Entry 6MMW (electron microscopy, 6.20 A resolution (low resolution: residue-level contacts below are approximate; hydrogen-bond / salt-bridge calls are withheld)); this record covers chains C and D of the 4 polymer chains in the assembly.

# Chain C
Protein: Glutamate receptor ionotropic, NMDA 1
From: Rattus norvegicus
UniProtKB: P35439 (NMDZ1_RAT), isoform P35439-5; residue numbers follow UniProt; this construct covers 1-838
Amino-acid sequence (838 residues; numbered 1 to 838; the number before each row is that of its first residue):
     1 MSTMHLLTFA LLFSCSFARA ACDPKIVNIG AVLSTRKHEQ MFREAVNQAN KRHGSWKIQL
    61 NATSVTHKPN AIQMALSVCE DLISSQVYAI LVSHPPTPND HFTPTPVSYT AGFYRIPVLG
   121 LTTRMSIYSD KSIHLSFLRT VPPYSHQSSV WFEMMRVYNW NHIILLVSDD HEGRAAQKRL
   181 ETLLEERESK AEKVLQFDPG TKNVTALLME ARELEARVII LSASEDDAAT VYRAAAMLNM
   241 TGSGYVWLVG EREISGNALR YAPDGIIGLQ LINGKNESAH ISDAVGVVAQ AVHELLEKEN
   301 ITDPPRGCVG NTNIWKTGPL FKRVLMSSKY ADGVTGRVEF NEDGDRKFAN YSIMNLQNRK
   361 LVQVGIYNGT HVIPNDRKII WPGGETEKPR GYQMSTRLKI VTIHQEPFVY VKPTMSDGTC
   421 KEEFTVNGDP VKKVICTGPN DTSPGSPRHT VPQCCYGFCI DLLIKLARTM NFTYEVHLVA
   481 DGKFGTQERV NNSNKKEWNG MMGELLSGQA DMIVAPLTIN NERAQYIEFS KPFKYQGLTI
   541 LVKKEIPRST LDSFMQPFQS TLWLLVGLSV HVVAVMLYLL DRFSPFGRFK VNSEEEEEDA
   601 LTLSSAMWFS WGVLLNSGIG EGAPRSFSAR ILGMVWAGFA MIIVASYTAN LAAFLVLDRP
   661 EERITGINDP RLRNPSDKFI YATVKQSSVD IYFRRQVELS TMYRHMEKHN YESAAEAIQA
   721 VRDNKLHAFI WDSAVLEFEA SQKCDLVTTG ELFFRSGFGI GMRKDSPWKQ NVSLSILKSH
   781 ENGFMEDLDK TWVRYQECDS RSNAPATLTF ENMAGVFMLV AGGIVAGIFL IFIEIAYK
Not modelled in the structure: 1-24, 545-559, 586-600, 618-626, 798-806
Curated features (UniProtKB/Swiss-Prot):
  - region: Leu603 to Pro624 (Pore-forming)
  - binding site (glycine): Pro516, Thr518, Arg523, Ser688, Asp732
  - glycosylation (N-linked (GlcNAc...) asparagine): Asn61, Asn203, Asn239, Asn276, Asn300, Asn350, Asn368, Asn440, Asn471, Asn491, Asn674, Asn771
Disulfide bonds: Cys420-Cys454, Cys436-Cys455
Covalently attached groups: N-acetylglucosamine (NAG) linked to Asn61, Asn203, Asn239, Asn276, Asn300, Asn350, Asn368, Asn440, Asn471, Asn491, Asn771

# Chain D
Protein: Glutamate receptor ionotropic, NMDA 2A
From: Rattus norvegicus
UniProtKB: Q00959 (NMDE1_RAT); residues 1-837 here = UniProt positions 1-837
Amino-acid sequence (837 residues; numbered 1 to 837; the number before each row is that of its first residue):
     1 MGRLGYWTLL VLPALLVWRD PAQNAAAEKG PPALNIAVLL GHSHDVTERE LRNLWGPEQA
    61 TGLPLDVNVV ALLMNRTDPK SLITHVCDLM SGARIHGLVF GDDTDQEAVA QMLDFISSQT
   121 FIPILGIAGG ASMIMADKDP TSTFFQFGAS IQQQATVMLK IMQDYDWHVF SLVTTIFPGY
   181 RDFISFIKTT VDNSFVGWDM QNVITLDTSF EDAKTQVQLK KIHSSVILLY CSKDEAVLIL
   241 SEARSLGLTG YDFFWIVPSL VSGNTELIPK EFPSGLISVS YDDWDYSLEA RVRDGLGILT
   301 TAASSMLEKF SYIPEAKASC YGQAEKPETP LHTLHQFMVN VTWDGKDLSF TEEGYQVHPR
   361 LVVIVLNKDR EWEKVGKWEN QTLSLRHAVW PRYKSFSDCE PDDNHLSIVT LEEAPFVIVE
   421 DIDPLTETCV RNTVPCRKFV KINNSTNEGM NVKKCCKGFC IDILKKLSRT VKFTYDLYLV
   481 TNGKHGKKVN NVWNGMIGEV VYQRAVMAVG SLTINEERSE VVDFSVPFVE TGISVMVSRS
   541 NGTVSPSAFL EPFSASVWVM MFVMLLIVSA IAVFVFEYFS PVGYNRNLAK GKAPHGPSFT
   601 IGKAIWLLWG LVFNNSVPVQ NPKGTTSKIM VSVWAFFAVI FLASYTANLA AFMIQEEFVD
   661 QVTGLSDKKF QRPHDYSPPF RFGTVPAGST ERNIRNNYPY MHQYMTRFNQ RGVEDALVSL
   721 KTGKLDAFIY DAAVLNYKAG RDEGCKLVTI GSGYIFATTG YGIALQKGSP WKRQIDLALL
   781 QFVGDGEMEE LETLWLTGIC HNEKNEVMSS QLDIDNMAGV FYMLAAAMAL SLITFIW
Not modelled in the structure: 1-33, 539-554, 580-597, 801-808
Sequence notes: engineered mutation Ala128 (His in Q00959), Ala687 (Asn in Q00959); conflict Thr758 (Ser in Q00959)
Disulfide bonds: Cys87-Cys320, Cys429-Cys455, Cys745-Cys800
Covalently attached groups: N-acetylglucosamine (NAG) linked to Asn75, Asn340, Asn380, Asn443, Asn444

# Interface between chain C and chain D
Contacting residue pairs - 87 pairs, chain C then chain D:
  Pro69(C) - Gln323(D)
  Pro69(C) - Glu325(D)
  Asn70(C) - Gln323(D)
  Ile72(C) - Gln119(D)
  Ile72(C) - Gln323(D)
  Gln73(C) - Cys320(D)
  Gln73(C) - Tyr321(D)
  Gln73(C) - Gln323(D)
  Leu76(C) - Ile83(D)
  Glu80(C) - Lys80(D)
  Thr105(C) - Phe115(D)
  Pro106(C) - Phe115(D)
  Tyr109(C) - Gln111(D)
  Tyr109(C) - Met112(D)
  Thr110(C) - Met112(D)
  Phe113(C) - Pro79(D)
  Phe113(C) - Gln106(D)
  Phe113(C) - Val109(D)
  Arg115(C) - Gln106(D)
  Asp130(C) - Ala136(D)
  Lys131(C) - Pro178(D)
  Ser132(C) - Pro178(D)
  Ile133(C) - Gln111(D)
  Ile133(C) - Ala136(D)
  Leu135(C) - Ala108(D)
  His171(C) - Pro140(D)
  Arg174(C) - Asp137(D)
  Lys178(C) - Asp182(D)
  Gly307(C) - Asp78(D)
  Cys308(C) - Arg76(D)
  Cys308(C) - Asp78(D)
  Cys308(C) - Lys80(D)
  Thr312(C) - Thr77(D)
  Thr312(C) - Asp78(D)
  Ile314(C) - Gln106(D)
  Arg489(C) - Asn193(D)
  Arg489(C) - Ser194(D)
  Arg489(C) - Phe195(D)
  Lys495(C) - Asn193(D)
  Lys496(C) - Asp192(D)
  Lys496(C) - Asn193(D)
  Lys496(C) - Ser194(D)
  Lys496(C) - Phe195(D)
  Ser560(C) - Gln811(D)
  Leu562(C) - Gln811(D)
  Leu562(C) - Leu812(D)
  Leu562(C) - Met817(D)
  Leu565(C) - Met817(D)
  Leu565(C) - Phe821(D)
  Ser569(C) - Phe821(D)
  Leu580(C) - Phe835(D)
  Phe583(C) - Phe835(D)
  Asn616(C) - Asn615(D)
  Ser617(C) - Asn615(D)
  Ser617(C) - Ser616(D)
  Arg630(C) - Trp606(D)
  Leu632(C) - Ala827(D)
  Met634(C) - Ile605(D)
  Met634(C) - Trp606(D)
  Met634(C) - Trp609(D)
  Val635(C) - Trp609(D)
  Ala637(C) - Asn615(D)
  Gly638(C) - Phe613(D)
  Phe639(C) - Val820(D)
  Phe639(C) - Met823(D)
  Met641(C) - Phe613(D)
  Met641(C) - Leu642(D)
  Ile642(C) - Tyr645(D)
  Ser646(C) - Leu649(D)
  Ser646(C) - Asp813(D)
  Tyr647(C) - Gln811(D)
  Ala649(C) - Leu649(D)
  Asn650(C) - Gln811(D)
  Ala653(C) - Met653(D)
  Leu657(C) - Met653(D)
  Pro670(C) - Thr797(D)
  Pro670(C) - Ile799(D)
  Arg671(C) - Glu743(D)
  Arg671(C) - Gly744(D)
  Asn674(C) - Arg741(D)
  Lys678(C) - Glu743(D)
  Arg695(C) - Arg431(D)
  Val697(C) - Val430(D)
  Val697(C) - Arg431(D)
  Val697(C) - Asn432(D)
  Glu698(C) - Leu794(D)
  Arg704(C) - Glu420(D)
Also at the interface, not in a pair above, chain C (73 interface residues in all): Ala71, Asn99, Tyr114, Ile127, Gly310, Arg323, Glu342, Asp343, Gln487, Asn494, Phe609, Gly612, Ser628, Ala645, Ser676
Also at the interface, not in a pair above, chain D (72 interface residues in all): Glu107, Met135, Lys138, Asp139, Gly179, Tyr180, Arg181, Ser209, Ala324, Asp423, Asn614, Val617, Tyr737, Gly740, Ile814, Ser831, Thr834

# Summary
The interface between chain C and chain D involves 73 residues on one side and 72 on the other. Covalently
linked N-acetylglucosamine: at Asn61(C), Asn203(C), Asn239(C), Asn276(C), Asn300(C) and Asn350(C) and 5 more.
N-acetylglucosamine is covalently linked to Asn75(D), Asn340(D), Asn380(D), Asn443(D) and Asn444(D).
Chain C is Glutamate receptor ionotropic, NMDA 1 and chain D is Glutamate receptor ionotropic, NMDA 2A, both
from Rattus norvegicus; the structure, Triheteromeric NMDA receptor GluN1/GluN2A/GluN2A* in the
'2-Knuckle-Symmetric' conformation, in complex with glycine and glutamate, in the ..., was determined by
electron microscopy, deposited together with 6MM9, 6MMA, 6MMB, 6MMG, 6MMH, 6MMI and 12 further entries.
